Entry 4GIJ (X-ray diffraction, 1.94 A resolution); this record covers chains B and C of the 3 polymer chains in the assembly.

# Chain B (and C)
Molecule: Pseudouridine-5'-phosphate glycosidase
From: Escherichia coli
Notes: EC 3.2.-.-; chain C of this document is another copy of the same molecule, construct and numbering; everything in this record applies to it too
UniProtKB: P33025 (PSUG_ECOLI); residue numbers follow UniProt; this construct covers 1-312
Amino-acid sequence (335 residues; each row starts with the number of its first residue; numbers below 1 keep their minus sign (Met-22 is residue -22)):
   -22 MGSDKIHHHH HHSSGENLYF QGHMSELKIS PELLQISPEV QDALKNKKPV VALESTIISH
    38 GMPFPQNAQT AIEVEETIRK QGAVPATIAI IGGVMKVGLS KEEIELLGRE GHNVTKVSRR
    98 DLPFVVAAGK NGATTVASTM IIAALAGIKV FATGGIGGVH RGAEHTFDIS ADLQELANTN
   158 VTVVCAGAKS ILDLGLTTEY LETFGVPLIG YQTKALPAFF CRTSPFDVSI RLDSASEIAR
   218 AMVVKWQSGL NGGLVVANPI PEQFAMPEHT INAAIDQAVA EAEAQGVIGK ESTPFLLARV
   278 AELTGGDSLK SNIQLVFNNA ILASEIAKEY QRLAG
Disordered / not traced: -22 to 4, 38-40, 312 (chain C: -22 to 5, 262-265, 312)
Construct notes: expression tag (-22 to 0)
Bound ions: Mn2+ near Asp145 (its only coordinating residue here)
Swiss-Prot annotation at these positions:
  - active site: Glu31 (Proton donor), Lys166 (Nucleophile)
  - binding site (substrate): Lys93, Val113, Ser147 to Asp149
  - binding site (Mn(2+)): Asp145
  - mutagenesis: Glu31 (E31A: 7500-fold decrease in reaction rate while little change in substrate affinity), Lys93 (K93A: 17-fold decrease in reaction rate while modest decrease in substrate affinity), Asp149 (D149A: Loss of activity), Lys166 (K166A: 2900-fold decrease in reaction rate while no change in substrate affinity), Asn289 (N289A: 17-fold decrease in reaction rate while modest decrease in substrate affinity)
Reported in the primary citation:
  - mutagenesis - E31A (7500-fold), K93A (17-fold), K166A (2900-fold), N289A (17-fold): decreased catalytic activity
  - mutagenesis - D149A: abolished catalytic activity
  - mutagenesis - D149A: unchanged stability
  - catalytic residues: Glu31, Thr130, Gly131, Gly132, Asn289 (proposed by the authors, not directly observed)
  - post-translational modification sites: Lys166

# How chain B and chain C interact
Contacting residue pairs - 40 pairs, chain B then chain C:
  Val136(B) - Phe144(C)  hydrophobic
  Glu141(B) - Glu141(C)
  Ile146(B) - Phe144(C)  hydrophobic
  Leu173(B) - His142(C)
  Leu173(B) - Thr143(C)
  Leu173(B) - Phe144(C)  hydrophobic
  Glu176(B) - Thr143(C)
  Glu176(B) - Phe144(C)
  Glu176(B) - Asp145(C)
  Glu179(B) - Arg97(C)  salt bridge
  Glu179(B) - Ala148(C)
  Thr180(B) - Ile146(C)  hydrogen bond (side chain-backbone)
  Thr180(B) - Ala148(C)
  Thr180(B) - Gln151(C)
  Thr180(B) - Tyr177(C)
  Phe181(B) - Gln151(C)
  Gly182(B) - Arg96(C)
  Gly182(B) - Arg97(C)
  Val183(B) - Arg97(C)
  Pro184(B) - Arg97(C)
  Pro184(B) - Phe101(C)  hydrophobic
  Ile186(B) - Phe101(C)  hydrophobic
  Ser206(B) - Arg97(C)
  Ile207(B) - Phe101(C)  hydrophobic
  Leu209(B) - Phe101(C)  hydrophobic
  Arg217(B) - Ala104(C)
  Ala218(B) - Pro100(C)
  Ala218(B) - Phe101(C)  hydrophobic
  Val221(B) - Pro100(C)
  Val221(B) - Val103(C)  hydrophobic
  Lys222(B) - Pro100(C)
  Gln224(B) - Leu10(C)
  Ser225(B) - Leu10(C)
  Ser225(B) - Met72(C)
  Ser225(B) - Leu122(C)
  Leu227(B) - Arg96(C)
  Leu227(B) - Leu99(C)  hydrophobic
  Leu227(B) - Pro100(C)  hydrophobic
  Leu227(B) - Ile118(C)  hydrophobic
  Asn228(B) - Arg96(C)
Also at the interface, not in a pair above, chain B (26 interface residues in all): Ala140, Tyr177, Leu231
Also at the interface, not in a pair above, chain C (22 interface residues in all): Ile6, Ser147

# Overview
26 residues of chain B and 22 residues of chain C are in contact, with 1 hydrogen bond and 1 salt bridge.
Among the polar pairs are Glu179(B)-Arg97(C) and Thr180(B)-Ile146(C). The paper reports catalytic residues
Glu31(B), Thr130(B) and Gly131(B) among others; E31A, K93A and K166A of chain B, among others, reduce
catalytic activity; 5 substitutions were tested in all.
Both chains are Pseudouridine-5'-phosphate glycosidase (Escherichia coli). Entry 4GIJ (Crystal Structure of
Pseudouridine Monophosphate Glycosidase Complexed with Sulfate) was determined by X-ray diffraction together
with 4GIK, 4GIL and 4GIM from the same study.
